Entry 5VVS (electron microscopy, 6.40 A resolution (low resolution: residue-level contacts below are approximate; hydrogen-bond / salt-bridge calls are withheld)); this record covers chains D and G of the 15 polymer chains in the assembly.

== Chain D ==
Name: DNA-directed RNA polymerase II subunit RPB4
Source organism: Saccharomyces cerevisiae (strain ATCC 204508 / S288c)
UniProtKB: P20433 (RPB4_YEAST); residue numbers follow UniProt; this construct covers 1-221
Sequence (221 residues; each row starts with the number of its first residue):
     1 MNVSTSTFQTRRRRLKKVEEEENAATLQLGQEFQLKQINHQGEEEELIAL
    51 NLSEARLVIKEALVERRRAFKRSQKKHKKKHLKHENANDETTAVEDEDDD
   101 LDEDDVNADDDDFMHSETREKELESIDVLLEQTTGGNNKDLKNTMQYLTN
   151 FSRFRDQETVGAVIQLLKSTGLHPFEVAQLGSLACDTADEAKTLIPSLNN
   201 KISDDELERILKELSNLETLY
Unresolved in the structure: 1-3, 74-116
UniProt features mapped onto this chain:
  - modified residue: M1 (N-acetylmethionine), T91 (Phosphothreonine), T92 (Phosphothreonine)

== Chain G ==
Name: DNA-directed RNA polymerase II subunit RPB7
Source organism: Saccharomyces cerevisiae (strain ATCC 204508 / S288c)
UniProtKB: P34087 (RPB7_YEAST); residue numbers follow UniProt; this construct covers 1-171
Sequence (171 residues; row label = number of the first residue in the row):
     1 MFFIKDLSLNITLHPSFFGPRMKQYLKTKLLEEVEGSCTGKFGYILCVLD
    51 YDNIDIQRGRILPTDGSAEFNVKYRAVVFKPFKGEVVDGTVVSCSQHGFE
   101 VQVGPMKVFVTKHLMPQDLTFNAGSNPPSYQSSEDVITIKSRIRVKIEGC
   151 ISQVSSIHAIGSIKEDYLGAI
UniProt features mapped onto this chain:
  - mutagenesis: V108 to H113 (Lowers nucleic-acid binding of RPB4-RPB7 by 10-fold; no effect on association with Pol II core complex; abolishes transcriptional activity of Pol II), I151 to H158 (No effect on nucleic-acid binding of RPB4-RPB7 and on association with Pol II core complex; abolishes transcriptional activity of Pol II)

== Chain D / chain G interface ==
Residue-residue contacts - 89 pairs, chain D then chain G:
  S4(D) - L9(G)
  S4(D) - E33(G)
  T5(D) - S8(G)
  T5(D) - K41(G)
  S6(D) - K5(G)
  S6(D) - L7(G)
  S6(D) - K41(G)
  E22(D) - K83(G)
  N23(D) - F82(G)
  N23(D) - K83(G)
  A24(D) - K83(G)
  A25(D) - F82(G)
  A25(D) - K83(G)
  A25(D) - G84(G)
  A25(D) - E85(G)
  L29(D) - F82(G)
  E32(D) - K5(G)
  E32(D) - K41(G)
  F33(D) - F3(G)
  F33(D) - K41(G)
  F33(D) - F42(G)
  F33(D) - K80(G)
  F33(D) - F82(G)
  Q37(D) - K5(G)
  N39(D) - D6(G)
  H40(D) - D6(G)
  H40(D) - L7(G)
  H40(D) - S8(G)
  H40(D) - K73(G)
  Q41(D) - D6(G)
  E45(D) - I4(G)
  E45(D) - K5(G)
  E45(D) - D6(G)
  L47(D) - F3(G)
  I48(D) - F2(G)
  I48(D) - F3(G)
  I48(D) - I4(G)
  A49(D) - F2(G)
  A49(D) - F3(G)
  L50(D) - M1(G)
  L50(D) - F2(G)
  L50(D) - V77(G)
  E65(D) - D50(G)
  E65(D) - Y51(G)
  R66(D) - L31(G)
  R66(D) - E35(G)
  R66(D) - C47(G)
  R66(D) - V48(G)
  R66(D) - Y51(G)
  A69(D) - Y51(G)
  A69(D) - D52(G)
  F70(D) - Y51(G)
  N138(D) - E35(G)
  N138(D) - G36(G)
  N138(D) - I45(G)
  N138(D) - L46(G)
  D140(D) - G36(G)
  D140(D) - Y44(G)
  D140(D) - P105(G)
  L141(D) - L46(G)
  N143(D) - Q102(G)
  N143(D) - G104(G)
  T144(D) - F2(G)
  T144(D) - L46(G)
  T144(D) - G104(G)
  T144(D) - P105(G)
  Y147(D) - D88(G)
  Y147(D) - G89(G)
  Y147(D) - Q102(G)
  Y147(D) - V103(G)
  Y147(D) - G104(G)
  N150(D) - R142(G)
  F151(D) - D88(G)
  F151(D) - G89(G)
  F151(D) - T90(G)
  F151(D) - R142(G)
  F151(D) - I171(G)
  Q179(D) - E85(G)
  L183(D) - R144(G)
  A184(D) - R144(G)
  D189(D) - Y167(G)
  E190(D) - R144(G)
  E190(D) - Y167(G)
  T193(D) - E165(G)
  T193(D) - Y167(G)
  L194(D) - V86(G)
  L194(D) - R144(G)
  L194(D) - Y167(G)
  L194(D) - L168(G)
Other interface residues (no listed pair), chain D (44 interface residues in all): I59, A62, L148, F175, A178, S182
Other interface residues (no listed pair), chain G (47 interface residues in all): P81, V87, C150

== In short ==
The interface between chain D and chain G involves 44 residues on one side and 47 on the other. UniProt lists
14 mutagenesis sites on chain G.
Here chain D is DNA-directed RNA polymerase II subunit RPB4 and chain G is DNA-directed RNA polymerase II
subunit RPB7, both from Saccharomyces cerevisiae (strain ATCC 204508 / S288c). Entry 5VVS (RNA pol II
elongation complex) was determined by electron microscopy (same publication as 5VVR).
